PDB entry 6WHX | electron microscopy, 4.09 A resolution (low resolution: residue-level contacts below are approximate; hydrogen-bond / salt-bridge calls are withheld) | chains B and C of the 4 polymer chains in the assembly

Chain B:
Name: Ionotropic glutamate receptor , NMDA receptor GluN2B
Source organism: Rattus norvegicus
Amino-acid sequence (883 residues; row label = number of the first residue in the row; numbers below 1 keep their minus sign (Met-30 is residue -30)):
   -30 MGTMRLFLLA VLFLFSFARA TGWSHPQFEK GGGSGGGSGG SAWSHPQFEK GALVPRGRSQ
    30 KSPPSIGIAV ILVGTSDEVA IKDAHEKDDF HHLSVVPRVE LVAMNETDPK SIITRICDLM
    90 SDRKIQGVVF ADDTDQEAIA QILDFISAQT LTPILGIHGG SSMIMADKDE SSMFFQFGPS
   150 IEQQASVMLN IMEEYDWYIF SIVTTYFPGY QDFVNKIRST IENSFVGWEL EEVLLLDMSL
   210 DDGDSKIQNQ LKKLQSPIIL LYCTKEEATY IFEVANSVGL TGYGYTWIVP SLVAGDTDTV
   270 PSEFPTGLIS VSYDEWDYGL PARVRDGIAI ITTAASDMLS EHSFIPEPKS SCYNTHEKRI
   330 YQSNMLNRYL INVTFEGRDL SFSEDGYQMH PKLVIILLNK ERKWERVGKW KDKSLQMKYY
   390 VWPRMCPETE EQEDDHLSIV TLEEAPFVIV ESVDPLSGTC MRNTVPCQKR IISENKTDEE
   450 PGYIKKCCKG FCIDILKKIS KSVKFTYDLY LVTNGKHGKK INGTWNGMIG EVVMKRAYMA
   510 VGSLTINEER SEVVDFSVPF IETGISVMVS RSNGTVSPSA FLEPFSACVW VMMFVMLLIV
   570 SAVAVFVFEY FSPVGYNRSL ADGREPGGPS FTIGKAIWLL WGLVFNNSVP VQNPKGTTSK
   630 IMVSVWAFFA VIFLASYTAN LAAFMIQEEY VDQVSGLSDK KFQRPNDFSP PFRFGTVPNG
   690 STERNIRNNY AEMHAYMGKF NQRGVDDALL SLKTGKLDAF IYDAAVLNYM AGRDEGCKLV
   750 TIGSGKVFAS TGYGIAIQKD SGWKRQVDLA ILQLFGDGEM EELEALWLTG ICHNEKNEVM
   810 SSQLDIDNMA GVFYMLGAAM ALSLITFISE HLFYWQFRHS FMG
Disordered / not traced: -30 to 33, 395-402, 580-599, 846-852
Disulfides: Cys86-Cys321, Cys429-Cys456, Cys436-Cys457, Cys746-Cys801
Small-molecule neighbours: QGP ((2S)-2-amino-3-[2',4'-dichloro-4-hydroxy-5-(phosphonomethyl)biphenyl-3-yl]propanoic acid): Glu413, Ala414, Pro415, His486, Ser512, Leu513, Thr514, Arg519, Asn688, Gly689, Ser690, Thr691, Glu692, Tyr731, Asp732, Val735, Tyr762

Chain C:
Name: Ionotropic glutamate receptor , NMDA receptor GluN1b
Source organism: Rattus norvegicus
Amino-acid sequence (959 residues; numbered 1 to 959; the number before each row is that of its first residue):
     1 MSTMHLLTFA LLFSCSFARA ASDPKIVNIG AVLSTRKHEQ MFREAVNQAN KRHGSWKIQL
    61 QATSVTHKPN AIQMALSVCE DLISSQVYAI LVSHPPTPND HFTPTPVSYT AGFYRIPVLG
   121 LTTRMSIYSD KSIHLSFLRT VPPYSHQSSV WFEMMRVYNW NHIILLVSDD HEGRAAQKRL
   181 ETLLEERESK SKKRNYENLD QLSYDNKRGP KAEKVLQFDP GTKNVTALLM EARELEARVI
   241 ILSASEDDAA TVYRAAAMLD MTGSGYVWLV GEREISGNAL RYAPDGIIGL QLINGKNESA
   301 HISDAVGVVA QAVHELLEKE NITDPPRGCV GNTNIWKTGP LFKRVLMSSK YADGVTGRVE
   361 FNEDGDRKFA QYSIMNLQNR KLVQVGIYNG THVIPNDRKI IWPGGETEKP RGYQMSTRLK
   421 IVTIHQEPFV YVKPTMSDGT CKEEFTVNGD PVKKVICTGP NDTSPGSPRH TVPQCCYGFC
   481 IDLLIKLART MQFTYEVHLV ADGKFGTQER VQNSNKKEWN GMMGELLSGQ ADMIVAPLTI
   541 NNERAQYIEF SKPFKYQGLT ILVKKEIPRS TLDSFMQPFQ STLWLLVGLS VHVVAVMLYL
   601 LDRFSPFGRF KVNSQSESTD ALTLSSAMWF SWGVLLNSGI GEGAPRSFSA RILGMVWAGF
   661 AMIIVASYTA NLAAFLVLDR PEERITGIND PRLRNPSDKF IYATVKQSSV DIYFRRQVEL
   721 STMYRHMEKH NYESAAEAIQ AVRDNKLHAF IWDSAVLEFE ASQKCDLVTT GELFFRSGFG
   781 IGMRKDSPWK QQVSLSILKS HENGFMEDLD KTWVRYQECD SRSNAPATLT CENMAGVFML
   841 VAGGIVAGIF LIFIEIAYKR HKDARRKQMQ LAFAAVNVWR KNLQDRKSGR AEPDPKKKAT
   901 FRAITSTLAS SFKRRRSSKD TSTGGGRGAL QNQKDTVLPR RAIEREEGQL QLCSRHRES
Disordered / not traced: 1-24, 53-57, 95-102, 191-203, 606-622, 863-959
Disulfides: Cys79-Cys329, Cys441-Cys475, Cys457-Cys476
Glycans and other covalent adducts: N-acetylglucosamine (NAG) linked to Asn389

How chain B and chain C interact:
Contacting residue pairs (74):
  Ile515(B) - Leu798(C)
  Asn516(B) - Leu798(C)
  Glu517(B) - Leu798(C)
  Glu517(B) - Lys799(C)
  Ser520(B) - Leu795(C)
  Ser520(B) - Leu798(C)
  Phe525(B) - Lys552(C)
  Ser526(B) - Lys552(C)
  Pro528(B) - Pro553(C)
  Pro528(B) - Tyr556(C)
  Ile530(B) - Tyr556(C)
  Glu531(B) - Tyr556(C)
  Glu531(B) - Gln557(C)
  Glu531(B) - Ser777(C)
  Glu552(B) - Thr828(C)
  Pro553(B) - Thr828(C)
  Pro553(B) - Leu829(C)
  Phe554(B) - Thr828(C)
  Ser555(B) - Thr828(C)
  Ser555(B) - Leu829(C)
  Ser555(B) - Thr830(C)
  Cys557(B) - Cys831(C)  disulfide
  Met561(B) - Phe838(C)
  Pro623(B) - Ile640(C)
  Thr626(B) - Trp629(C)
  Thr627(B) - Leu851(C)
  Lys629(B) - Trp629(C)
  Ile630(B) - Trp629(C)
  Ser633(B) - Leu636(C)
  Val634(B) - Gly844(C)
  Trp635(B) - Val841(C)
  Ala636(B) - Leu636(C)
  Ala636(B) - Ser638(C)
  Phe637(B) - Leu636(C)
  Phe637(B) - Leu840(C)
  Phe638(B) - Phe838(C)
  Val640(B) - Val665(C)
  Ile641(B) - Phe575(C)
  Ile641(B) - Tyr668(C)
  Ile641(B) - Val837(C)
  Ala644(B) - Thr669(C)
  Ala648(B) - Leu672(C)
  Asn649(B) - Leu676(C)
  Asn649(B) - Leu829(C)
  Ala651(B) - Val677(C)
  Ala652(B) - Pro826(C)
  Phe653(B) - Pro826(C)
  Gln656(B) - Ser823(C)
  Glu657(B) - Asn824(C)
  Asn694(B) - Glu802(C)
  Asn697(B) - Glu802(C)
  Lys755(B) - Tyr816(C)
  Val756(B) - Glu807(C)
  Phe757(B) - Glu807(C)
  Ala758(B) - His801(C)
  Ser759(B) - His801(C)
  Thr760(B) - Tyr556(C)
  Gly761(B) - Tyr556(C)
  Arg774(B) - Lys785(C)
  Leu778(B) - Asn542(C)
  Leu778(B) - Ala545(C)
  Leu778(B) - Gln546(C)
  Leu781(B) - Ile540(C)
  Leu781(B) - Asn541(C)
  Leu781(B) - Asn542(C)
  Leu781(B) - Ala545(C)
  Gln782(B) - Asn542(C)
  Gln782(B) - Arg716(C)
  Phe784(B) - Phe775(C)
  Phe784(B) - Arg776(C)
  Gly785(B) - Arg716(C)
  Asp786(B) - Gln717(C)
  Glu790(B) - Phe774(C)
  Glu793(B) - Arg776(C)
Other interface residues (no listed pair), chain B (66 interface residues in all): Val527, Met562, Phe575, Tyr579, Asn615, Asn622, Val632, Ser645, Ser667, Gly754, Asp769, Lys773
Other interface residues (no listed pair), chain C (65 interface residues in all): Asn206, Glu549, Asn637, Glu642, Ala673, Tyr713, Glu758, Leu773, Gln791, Asn803, Gly804, Lys811, Ala827, Met834, Gly848, Ile852, Glu855, Ile856
Inter-chain disulfides: Cys557(B)-Cys831(C)

Summary:
66 residues of chain B face 65 of chain C across their interface; the contacts include 1 disulfide bond.
Ligands of chain B: compound QGP. Covalently linked N-acetylglucosamine: at Asn389(C).
Chain B is Ionotropic glutamate receptor , NMDA receptor GluN2B and chain C is Ionotropic glutamate receptor ,
NMDA receptor GluN1b, both from Rattus norvegicus; the structure, GluN1b-GluN2B NMDA receptor in complex with
GluN2B antagonist SDZ 220-040, class 2, was determined by electron microscopy together with 6USU, 6USV, 6WHR,
6WHS, 6WHT, 6WHU and 5 further entries from the same study.
